PDB entry 5JTM | solution NMR | chains B and D of the 8 polymer chains in the assembly

# Chain B (and D)
Protein: Protein-export protein SecB
From: Escherichia coli (strain 55989 / EAEC)
Notes: chain D of this document is another copy of the same molecule, construct and numbering; everything in this record applies to it too
Reference sequence: B7L735 (SECB_ECO55); residues 1-155 here = UniProt positions 1-155
Amino-acid sequence (155 residues; row label = number of the first residue in the row):
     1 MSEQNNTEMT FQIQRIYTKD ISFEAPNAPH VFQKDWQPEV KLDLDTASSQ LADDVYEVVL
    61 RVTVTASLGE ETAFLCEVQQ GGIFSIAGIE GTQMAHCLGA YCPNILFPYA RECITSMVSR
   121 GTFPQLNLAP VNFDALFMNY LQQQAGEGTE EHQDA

# How chain B and chain D interact
Contacting residue pairs (29; chain B residue first):
  F11(B) - P130(D)
  Q12(B) - A129(D)
  I13(B) - N127(D)
  I13(B) - L128(D)
  R15(B) - Q125(D)
  I16(B) - Q125(D)
  I16(B) - N127(D)
  Y101(B) - M1(D)
  Y101(B) - P130(D)
  I105(B) - R111(D)
  P108(B) - E112(D)
  Y109(B) - R111(D)
  Y109(B) - E112(D)
  Y109(B) - T115(D)
  Y109(B) - N127(D)
  R111(B) - Y109(D)
  E112(B) - E112(D)
  E112(B) - S116(D)
  E112(B) - R120(D)
  P130(B) - I16(D)
  P130(B) - Y109(D)
  N132(B) - Y101(D)
  N132(B) - I105(D)
  Q142(B) - N5(D)
  A145(B) - N6(D)
  A145(B) - T7(D)
  G146(B) - N6(D)
  G146(B) - T7(D)
  E147(B) - T7(D)
Other interface residues (no listed pair), chain B (18 interface residues in all): M138
Other interface residues (no listed pair), chain D (22 interface residues in all): S2, E8, I13, P108

# Summary
Chain B and chain D form an interface of 18 and 22 residues respectively.
Both chains are Protein-export protein SecB (Escherichia coli (strain 55989 / EAEC)). Entry 5JTM (The
structure of chaperone SecB in complex with unstructured PhoA binding site a) was determined by solution NMR,
deposited together with 5JTL, 5JTN, 5JTO, 5JTP, 5JTQ and 5JTR.
